PDB entry 5FYN | electron microscopy, 15.60 A resolution (very low resolution: no residue pairs are listed; an interface is given only as per-side residue counts) | chains A and B

[Chain A (and B)]
Protein: Puumala virus gn glycoprotein
Organism: Puumala virus
Notes: fragment: ectodomain; chain B of this document is another copy of the same molecule, construct and numbering; everything in this record applies to it too
UniProtKB: Q9WJ31 (Q9WJ31_9VIRU); numbering as in UniProt (aligned over 29-383)
Chain sequence (358 residues; each row starts with the number of its first residue):
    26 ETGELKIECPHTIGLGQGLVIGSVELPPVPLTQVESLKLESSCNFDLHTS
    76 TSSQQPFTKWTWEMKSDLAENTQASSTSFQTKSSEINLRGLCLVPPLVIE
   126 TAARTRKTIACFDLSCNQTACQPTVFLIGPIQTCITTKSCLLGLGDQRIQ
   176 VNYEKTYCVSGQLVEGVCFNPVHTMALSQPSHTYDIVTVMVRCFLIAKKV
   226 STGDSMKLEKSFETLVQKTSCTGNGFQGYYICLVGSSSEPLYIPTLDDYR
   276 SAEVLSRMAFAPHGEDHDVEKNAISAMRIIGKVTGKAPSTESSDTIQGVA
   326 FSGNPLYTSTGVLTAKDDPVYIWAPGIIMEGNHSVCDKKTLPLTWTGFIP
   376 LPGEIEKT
Not modelled in the structure: 26, 92-101, 204-208, 292-300, 382-383 (chain B: 26, 92-102, 204-208, 293-300, 383)
Disulfides: C34-C159, C68-C165, C117-C136, C141-C146, C183-C193, C218-C257, C246-C361
Covalently attached groups: N-acetylglucosamine (NAG) linked to N142, N357
Sequence notes: expression tag (26-28)
From the paper describing this entry:
  - mutagenesis - D272V: abolished binding to 5A2 (citing earlier work)

[Chain A / chain B interface]
At this resolution (16 A) residue pairs are not listed: 3 residues of chain A and 2 of chain B lie at the interface.

[In short]
3 residues of chain A and 2 residues of chain B are in contact. Covalently linked N-acetylglucosamine: at
N142(A) and N357(A). The paper reports that D272V of chain A abolishes binding to 5A2.
Both chains are Puumala virus gn glycoprotein (Puumala virus). Entry 5FYN (Sub-tomogram averaging of Tula
virus glycoprotein spike) was determined by electron microscopy together with 5FXU from the same study.
